Entry 7ASL (electron microscopy, 4.50 A resolution (low resolution: residue-level contacts below are approximate; hydrogen-bond / salt-bridge calls are withheld)); this record covers chains B and N of the 18 polymer chains in the assembly.

Chain B (and N):
Molecule: Gag protein
Organism: Human immunodeficiency virus 1
Notes: chain N of this document is another copy of the same molecule, construct and numbering; everything in this record applies to it too
UniProt: C9DXR6 (C9DXR6_9HIV1); residues 143-377 here correspond to UniProt positions 12-246 (UniProt number = residue number - 131)
Chain sequence (235 residues; row label = number of the first residue in the row):
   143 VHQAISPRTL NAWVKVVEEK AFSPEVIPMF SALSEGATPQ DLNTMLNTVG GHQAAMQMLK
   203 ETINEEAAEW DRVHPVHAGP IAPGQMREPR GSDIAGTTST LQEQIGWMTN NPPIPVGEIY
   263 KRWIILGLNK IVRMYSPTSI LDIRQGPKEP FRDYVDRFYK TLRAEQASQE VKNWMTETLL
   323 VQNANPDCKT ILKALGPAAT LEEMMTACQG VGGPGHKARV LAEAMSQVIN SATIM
Differences from the reference sequence: engineered mutation Ile371 (Thr240 in C9DXR6)
Disulfide bonds: Cys330-Cys350

How chain B and chain N interact:
Residue-residue contacts - 15 pairs, chain B then chain N:
  Ile169(B) with Ala174(N)
  Pro170(B) with Pro170(N)
  Glu208(B) with Arg150(N)
  Trp212(B) with His144(N)
  His216(B) with Val143(N); His144(N)
  Glu230(B) with His144(N)
  Glu260(B) with Glu177(N)
  Arg264(B) with Leu175(N)
  Ile267(B) with Ala174(N)
  Leu268(B) with Arg150(N); Ala154(N)
  Asn271(B) with Met171(N)
  Arg275(B) with Lys157(N); Glu161(N)
Also at the interface, not in a pair above, chain B (17 interface residues in all): Pro166, Thr204, Pro231, Ile256, Pro257
Also at the interface, not in a pair above, chain N (15 interface residues in all): Ile147, Ser148, Thr151, Glu167

Summary:
17 residues of chain B face 15 of chain N across their interface.
Chain B and chain N are both Gag protein (Human immunodeficiency virus 1); the structure, HIV-1 Gag immature
lattice. GagSP1T8I, was determined by electron microscopy, deposited together with 7ASH.
